8YFM - chains A and B; structure by X-ray diffraction, 1.50 A resolution.

[Chain A]
Name: RB1-inducible coiled-coil protein 1
From: Homo sapiens
Notes: fragment: claw domain
Reference sequence: Q8TDY2 (RBCC1_HUMAN); numbering as in UniProt (aligned over 1490-1594)
Amino-acid sequence (105 residues; row label = number of the first residue in the row):
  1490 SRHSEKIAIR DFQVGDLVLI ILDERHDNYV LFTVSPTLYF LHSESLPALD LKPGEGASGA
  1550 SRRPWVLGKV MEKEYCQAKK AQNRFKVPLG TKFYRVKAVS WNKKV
Not modelled in the structure: 1490, 1544-1549, 1592-1594
Curated features (UniProtKB/Swiss-Prot):
  - natural variant: Arg1514 (R1514C: In a breast cancer sample)

[Chain B]
Name: TNIP1_FIR_pS122 peptide
Reference sequence: Q15025 (TNIP1_HUMAN); residues 99-109 here correspond to UniProt positions 118-128 (UniProt number = residue number + 19)
Amino-acid sequence (11 residues; row label = number of the first residue in the row):
    99 SSGTSSEFEV V
Not modelled in the structure: 99
Modified positions: Ser103 (phosphoserine; SEP)
From the paper describing this entry:
  - post-translational modification sites: Ser103
  - contacts within the chain: Ser100-Ser103 (hydrogen bond)

[Chain A / chain B interface]
Residue-residue contacts - 23 pairs, chain A then chain B:
  Glu1563(A) - Val108(B)
  Tyr1564(A) - Val108(B)
  Tyr1564(A) - Val109(B)  hydrogen bond (backbone-backbone)
  Cys1565(A) - Glu107(B)
  Cys1565(A) - Val109(B)
  Gln1566(A) - Phe106(B)
  Gln1566(A) - Glu107(B)  hydrogen bond (backbone-backbone)
  Gln1566(A) - Val109(B)
  Ala1567(A) - Glu105(B)
  Ala1567(A) - Phe106(B)  hydrophobic
  Lys1568(A) - Ser104(B)
  Lys1568(A) - Glu105(B)  hydrogen bond (backbone-backbone)
  Lys1568(A) - Phe106(B)
  Lys1568(A) - Glu107(B)
  Lys1569(A) - Ser104(B)
  Lys1569(A) - Glu105(B)  hydrogen bond (backbone-backbone)
  Gln1571(A) - Glu105(B)
  Asn1572(A) - Glu105(B)
  Arg1573(A) - Thr102(B)  hydrogen bond
  Arg1573(A) - Glu105(B)  salt bridge
  Phe1574(A) - Phe106(B)  hydrophobic
  Phe1582(A) - Phe106(B)  hydrophobic
  Arg1584(A) - Phe106(B)
Other interface residues (no listed pair), chain B (8 interface residues in all): Gly101
The authors on this interface:
  - hot spots on chain A (mutagenesis) - Y1564A, K1569A, R1573E, F1574A, F1582A: abolished binding to TNIP1_FIR_pS122 peptide (chain B)

[Overview]
Chain A and chain B form an interface of 13 and 8 residues respectively, with 5 hydrogen bonds and 1 salt
bridge. Among the polar pairs are Arg1573(A)-Glu105(B), Arg1573(A)-Thr102(B) and Tyr1564(A)-Val109(B). The
paper reports that Y1564A, K1569A and R1573E of chain A, among others, abolish binding to TNIP1_FIR_pS122
peptide (chain B); a modification site at Ser103(B); 5 substitutions were tested in all.
Chain A is RB1-inducible coiled-coil protein 1 (Homo sapiens) and chain B is TNIP1_FIR_pS122 peptide; the
structure, Crystal structure of FIP200 claw/TNIP1_FIR_pS122, was determined by X-ray diffraction (same
publication as 8YFK, 8YFL and 8YFN).
